8RX9 - chain A; structure by X-ray diffraction, 2.90 A resolution.

[Chain A]
Molecule: Leukotriene A-4 hydrolase
Source organism: Homo sapiens
Notes: EC 3.3.2.6
UniProt: P09960 (LKHA4_HUMAN); residues 1-610 here correspond to UniProt positions 2-611 (UniProt number = residue number + 1)
Chain sequence (613 residues; row label = number of the first residue in the row; numbers below 1 keep their minus sign (Gly-2 is residue -2)):
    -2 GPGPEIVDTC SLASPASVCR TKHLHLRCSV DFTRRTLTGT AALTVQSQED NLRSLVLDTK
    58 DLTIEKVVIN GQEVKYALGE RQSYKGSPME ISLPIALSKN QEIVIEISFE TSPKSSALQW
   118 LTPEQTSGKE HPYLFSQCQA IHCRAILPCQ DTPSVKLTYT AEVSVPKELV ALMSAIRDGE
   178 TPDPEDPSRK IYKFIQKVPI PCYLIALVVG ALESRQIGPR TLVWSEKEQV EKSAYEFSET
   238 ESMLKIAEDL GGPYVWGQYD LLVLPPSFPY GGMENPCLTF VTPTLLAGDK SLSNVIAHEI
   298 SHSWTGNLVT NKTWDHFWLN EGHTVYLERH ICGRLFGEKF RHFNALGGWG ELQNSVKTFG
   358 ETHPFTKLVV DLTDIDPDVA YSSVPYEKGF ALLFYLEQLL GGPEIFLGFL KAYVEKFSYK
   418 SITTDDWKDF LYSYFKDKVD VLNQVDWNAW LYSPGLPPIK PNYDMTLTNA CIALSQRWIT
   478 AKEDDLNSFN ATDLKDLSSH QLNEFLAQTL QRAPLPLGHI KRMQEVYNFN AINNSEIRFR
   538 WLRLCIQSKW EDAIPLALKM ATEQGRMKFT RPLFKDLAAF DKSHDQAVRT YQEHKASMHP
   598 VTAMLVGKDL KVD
Disordered / not traced: -2 to 3
Differences from the reference sequence: expression tag (-2 to 0)
Bound ions: ytterbium (III) ion site 1 near Asp175 (its only coordinating residue here); Zn2+: His295, His299, Glu318; ytterbium (III) ion site 2: Asp426, Asp610; ytterbium (III) ion site 3: Asp481 (together with acetate ion)
Residues lining bound ligands: lipid fragment (A1H3U; 1-[[5-[5-(1H-pyrazol-5-yl)pyridin-2-yl]oxypyridin-2-yl]methyl]piperidin-4-ol): Gln134, Gln136, Ala137, Tyr267, Gly269, Met270, Glu296, Trp311, Asp312, Phe314, Glu318, Lys364, Leu365, Val366, Val367, Leu369, Pro374, Asp375, Ala377, Tyr378, Val381, Pro382, Tyr383
Swiss-Prot annotation at these positions:
  - active site: Glu296 (Proton acceptor), Tyr383 (Proton donor)
  - binding site (a peptide): Gln134 to Gln136, Pro266 to Glu271, Arg563 to Lys565
  - binding site (Zn(2+)): His295, His299, Glu318
  - site: Glu271 (Pro-Gly-Pro binding), Asp375 (Essential for epoxide hydrolase activity, but not for aminopeptidase activity), Tyr378 (Covalently modified during suicide inhibition by leukotrienes), Gly562 (Pro-Gly-Pro binding)
  - modified residue: Lys72 (N6-acetyllysine), Lys336 (N6-acetyllysine), Lys413 (N6-acetyllysine), Ser415 (Phosphoserine), Lys572 (N6-acetyllysine)

[In short]
Chain A binds lipid fragment. The Zn2+ site is built by His295, His299 and Glu318. Asp426 and Asp610 form the
ytterbium (III) ion site 2. UniProt lists active-site residues Glu296 and Tyr383, 12 peptide-binding residues
and 3 Zn2+-binding residues.
Chain A is Leukotriene A-4 hydrolase (Homo sapiens); the structure, LTA4 hydrolase in complex with compound3,
was determined by X-ray diffraction, deposited together with 8RX3 and 8RX7.
